PDB entry 8H0V | electron microscopy, 3.80 A resolution | chains A and T of the 24 polymer chains in the assembly

# Chain A
Molecule: DNA-directed RNA polymerase subunit
Organism: Komagataella phaffii
Notes: EC 2.7.7.6
UniProtKB: C4R4Y0 (C4R4Y0_KOMPG); residue numbers follow UniProt; this construct covers 1-1743
Chain sequence (1743 residues; each row starts with the number of its first residue):
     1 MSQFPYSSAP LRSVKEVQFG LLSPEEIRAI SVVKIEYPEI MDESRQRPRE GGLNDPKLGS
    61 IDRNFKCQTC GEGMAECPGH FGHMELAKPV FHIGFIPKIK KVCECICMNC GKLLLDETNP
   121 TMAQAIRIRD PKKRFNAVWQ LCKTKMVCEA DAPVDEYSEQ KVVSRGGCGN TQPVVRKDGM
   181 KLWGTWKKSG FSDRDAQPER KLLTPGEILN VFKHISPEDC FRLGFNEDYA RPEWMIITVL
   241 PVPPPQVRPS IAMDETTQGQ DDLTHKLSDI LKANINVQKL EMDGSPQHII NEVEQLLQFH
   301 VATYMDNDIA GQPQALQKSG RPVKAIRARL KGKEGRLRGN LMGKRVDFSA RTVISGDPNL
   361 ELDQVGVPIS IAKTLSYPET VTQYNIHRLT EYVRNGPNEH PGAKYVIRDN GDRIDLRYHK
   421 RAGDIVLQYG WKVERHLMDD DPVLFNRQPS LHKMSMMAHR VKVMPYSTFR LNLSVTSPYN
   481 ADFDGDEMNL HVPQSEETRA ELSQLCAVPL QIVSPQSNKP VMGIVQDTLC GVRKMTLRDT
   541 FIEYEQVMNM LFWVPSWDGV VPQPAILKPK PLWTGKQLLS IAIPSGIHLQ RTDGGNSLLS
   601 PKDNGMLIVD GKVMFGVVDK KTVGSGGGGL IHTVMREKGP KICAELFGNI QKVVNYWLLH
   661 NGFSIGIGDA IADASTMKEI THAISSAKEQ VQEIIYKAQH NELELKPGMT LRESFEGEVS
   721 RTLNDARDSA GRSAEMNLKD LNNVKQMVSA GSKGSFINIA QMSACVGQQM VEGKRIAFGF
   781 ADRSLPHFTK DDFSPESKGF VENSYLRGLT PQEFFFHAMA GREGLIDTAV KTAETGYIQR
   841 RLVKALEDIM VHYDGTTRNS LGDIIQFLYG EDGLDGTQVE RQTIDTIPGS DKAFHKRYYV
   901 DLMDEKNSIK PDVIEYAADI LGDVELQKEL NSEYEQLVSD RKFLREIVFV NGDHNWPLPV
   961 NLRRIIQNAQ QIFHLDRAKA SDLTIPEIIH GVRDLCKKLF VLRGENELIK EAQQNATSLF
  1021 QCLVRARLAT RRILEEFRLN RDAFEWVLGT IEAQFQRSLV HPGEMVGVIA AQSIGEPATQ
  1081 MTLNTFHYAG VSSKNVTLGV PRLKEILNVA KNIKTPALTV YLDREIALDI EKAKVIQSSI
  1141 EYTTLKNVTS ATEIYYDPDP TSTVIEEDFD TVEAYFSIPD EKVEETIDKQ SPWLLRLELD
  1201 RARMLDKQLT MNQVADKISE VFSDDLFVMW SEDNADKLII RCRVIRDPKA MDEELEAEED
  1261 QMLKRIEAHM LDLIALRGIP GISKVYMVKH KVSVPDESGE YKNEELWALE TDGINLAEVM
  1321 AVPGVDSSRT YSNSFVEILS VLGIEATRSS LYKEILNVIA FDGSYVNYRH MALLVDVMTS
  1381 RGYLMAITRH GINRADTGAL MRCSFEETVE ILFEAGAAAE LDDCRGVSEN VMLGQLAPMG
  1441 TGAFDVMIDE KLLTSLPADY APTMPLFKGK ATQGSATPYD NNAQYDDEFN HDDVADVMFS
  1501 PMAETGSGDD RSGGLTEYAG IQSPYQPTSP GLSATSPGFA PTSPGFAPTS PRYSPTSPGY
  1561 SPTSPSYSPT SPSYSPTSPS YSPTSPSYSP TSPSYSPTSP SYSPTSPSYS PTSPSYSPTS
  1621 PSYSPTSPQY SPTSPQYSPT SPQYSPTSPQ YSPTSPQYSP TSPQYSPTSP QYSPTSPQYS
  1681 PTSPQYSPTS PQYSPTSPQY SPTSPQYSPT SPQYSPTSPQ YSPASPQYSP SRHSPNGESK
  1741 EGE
Disordered / not traced: 1, 154-160, 190-195, 1082-1094, 1178-1189, 1246-1257, 1464-1743
Ion coordination: Zn2+ site 1: Cys67, Cys70, Cys77, His80; Zn2+ site 2: Cys107, Cys110, Cys148, Cys168; Mg2+: Asp482, Asp484, Asp486 (shared with 2 residues of chain P)

# Chain T
Molecule: 261-nt DNA strand
Sequence (261 nucleotides; row label = number of the first residue in the row; numbers below 1 keep their minus sign (DA-97 is residue -97)):
   -97 ATCTATGAAT TTCGCGACAC AAGGCCTGGA TGTATATATC TGACACGTGC CTGGAGACTA
   -37 GGGAGTAATC CCCTTGGCGG TTAAAACGCG GGGGACAGCG CGTACGTGCG TTTAAGCGGT
    23 GCTAGAGCTG TCTACGACCA ATTGAGCGGC CTCGGCACCG GATTCCCAAA CACACCAAAC
    83 ACAAGTGGAC CGTAAGCTCC TATTGCTTTA AAGGCAGAGG ACAAACACGT CCGGAATGAG
   143 AGCTAATTTG GTATTTAAGA A
Disordered / not traced: -97 to -95, 116-163

# How chain A and chain T interact
Residue-residue contacts (19):
  Met253(A) - DT106(T)  base contact
  His288(A) - DT-94(T)  base contact
  Ala310(A) - DC92(T)  phosphate contact
  Lys318(A) - DG107(T)  base contact
  Lys333(A) - DA96(T)  salt bridge to the phosphate
  Lys333(A) - DA97(T)  phosphate contact
  Arg338(A) - DT95(T)  salt bridge to the phosphate
  Arg338(A) - DA97(T)  salt bridge to the phosphate
  Arg345(A) - DC99(T)  salt bridge to the phosphate
  Arg351(A) - DC99(T)  sugar contact
  Gln448(A) - DG98(T)  sugar contact
  Thr832(A) - DA96(T)  base contact
  Ala833(A) - DA96(T)  sugar contact
  Gly836(A) - DA96(T)  sugar contact
  Tyr837(A) - DT95(T)  sugar contact
  Arg1389(A) - DC93(T)  base contact
  Glu1406(A) - DG94(T)  sugar contact
  Glu1407(A) - DG94(T)  phosphate contact
  Glu1410(A) - DC93(T)  phosphate contact
Interface residues without a listed pair, chain A (18 interface residues in all): Pro449

# Overview
18 residues of chain A face 11 of chain T across their interface; the contacts include 4 salt bridges. Polar
pairs include Lys333(A)-DA96(T), Arg338(A)-DT95(T) and Arg338(A)-DA97(T). The Zn2+ site 1 is built by
Cys67(A), Cys70(A), Cys77(A) and His80(A).
Chain A is DNA-directed RNA polymerase subunit (Komagataella phaffii) and chain T is a 261-nt DNA strand; the
structure, RNA polymerase II transcribing a chromatosome (type I), was determined by electron microscopy,
deposited together with 8H0W.
